Entry 2FBY (X-ray diffraction, 2.00 A resolution); this record covers chain A.

[Chain A]
Protein: Werner syndrome helicase
Organism: Homo sapiens
Notes: EC 2.7.7.-; fragment: Exonuclease domain
UniProt: Q14191 (WRN_HUMAN); numbering as in UniProt (aligned over 38-236)
Chain sequence (205 residues; each row starts with the number of its first residue):
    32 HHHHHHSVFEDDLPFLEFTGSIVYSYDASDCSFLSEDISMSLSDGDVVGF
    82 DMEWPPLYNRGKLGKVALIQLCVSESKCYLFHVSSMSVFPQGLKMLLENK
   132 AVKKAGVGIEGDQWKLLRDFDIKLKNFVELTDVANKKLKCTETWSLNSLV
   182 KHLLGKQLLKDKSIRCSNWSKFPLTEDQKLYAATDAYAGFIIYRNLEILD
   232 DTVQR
Not modelled in the structure: 32-35, 232-236
Sequence notes: expression tag (32-37)
Residues lining bound ligands: europium (iii) ion (EU3): Asp82, Met83, Glu84, Arg196, Asp216

[In short]
Bound to chain A: europium (iii) ion.
Chain A is Werner syndrome helicase (Homo sapiens); the structure, WRN exonuclease, Eu complex, was determined
by X-ray diffraction (same publication as 2FBT, 2FBV, 2FBX and 2FC0).
